9LC0 - chains C and N of the 24 polymer chains in the assembly; structure by electron microscopy, 3.20 A resolution.

Chain C:
Name: 60 kDa protein
Source organism: Enterobacteria phage N4
Reference sequence: A0MZE8 (A0MZE8_BPN4); numbering as in UniProt (aligned over 1-556)
Chain sequence (556 residues; row label = number of the first residue in the row):
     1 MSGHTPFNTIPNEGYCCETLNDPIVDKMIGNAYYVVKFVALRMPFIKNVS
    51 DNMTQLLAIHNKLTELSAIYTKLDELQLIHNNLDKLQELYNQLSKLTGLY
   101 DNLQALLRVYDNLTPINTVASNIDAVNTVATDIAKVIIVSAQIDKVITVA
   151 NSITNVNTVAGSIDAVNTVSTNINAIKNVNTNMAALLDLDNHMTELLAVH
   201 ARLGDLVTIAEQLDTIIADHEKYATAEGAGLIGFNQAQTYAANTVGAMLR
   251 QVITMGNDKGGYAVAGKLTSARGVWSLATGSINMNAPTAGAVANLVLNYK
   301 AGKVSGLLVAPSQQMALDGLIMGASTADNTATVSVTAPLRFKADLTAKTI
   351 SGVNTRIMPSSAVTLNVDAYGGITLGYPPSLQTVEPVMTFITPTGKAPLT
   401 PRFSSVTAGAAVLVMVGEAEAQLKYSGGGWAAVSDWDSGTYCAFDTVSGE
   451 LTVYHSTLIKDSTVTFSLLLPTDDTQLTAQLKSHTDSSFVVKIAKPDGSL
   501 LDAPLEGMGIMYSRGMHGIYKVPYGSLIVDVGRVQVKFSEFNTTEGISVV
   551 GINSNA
Not modelled in the structure: 1, 90-556

Chain N:
Name: Non-contractile tail sheath
Source organism: Enterobacteria phage N4
Reference sequence: A0MZE7 (NCTSP_BPN4); numbering as in UniProt (aligned over 1-1382)
Chain sequence (1382 residues; numbered 1 to 1382; the number before each row is that of its first residue):
     1 MSIEDYLKGKNCLASPNYDPDDQHSSWREDLPQFKKDREHLTLVNTRRNR
    51 TYNTKLNRFDPEYWVVDYNALMVATIIPYGSKSFKVPCQWRTNKDFLGVR
   101 WMTEDTFDHHLYRYETDPNYLGLILAFRHNPDEPDKFTVTIQTPEKAYTY
   151 RLAPYGFNNKTRRWECLDTKYGTKRTYQADIFVATDEDIPESEMTEVYGT
   201 KDYIFILDFADLRTGVAFNGVTINPRNITMISFDCTEAHHGLGKDAYIAA
   251 MYNNDDGATFQMEIGGIHTNAALAAGDKLQCIWRYLDVNGNAQAAENEFE
   301 VVSYEGFGTSNFSVKCKGMLPGKFIGCDAFYGKYLQTDGPIKQVDSVKWF
   351 TNLTVSGSGRKQLGQRKYPQVVMGMGMTSGFDDGYNLTPERQVKMAYGLG
   401 YRDWWTTYIGMSHYWKGLTAFQDKETGELITEQTVLDYPILFAGESQVAI
   451 HFMSGAYPDRGYDVFQKYMTETWGINYAGVHPINGTTGSTAVDRACAVNP
   501 NSEVFDPTQSSGAGGLWWWDLEADKPGPALLHCVGQVGKLKPKAIIWGQG
   551 DQDATALAYPGDRNPAPSLTRTKQATKKVFEYLRSLYGQIPIFIQELSYA
   601 WGITNTDAPNVPIRTGLPSFLAARRNTWGDIEFRWKSYGLDPALAQYRIE
   651 IYNPSNLNQILHSFVVSGTQEANGYVYADFTVEDWIPVMMEAVGSPNPWE
   701 FMKWRVVCLYQEREIPSAPWSDNIPLDNAGLVKKTILVGINQFGGGHFTD
   751 MSDPTATTANGAIGRKDKVSASTLRLTFAEKAGLRPIQVMPVNVAADSAG
   801 MTVGTHKWWNTSSNSPGDALLAINDMVKGLGVKPDYFIEANPWETMYMKD
   851 VNSSTWPALMTAFESSNKAMLAWMRTNWGNPNLEIWFQGATTVWFGVAPP
   901 NDLNSEATVTVRDKQIQMATANIGFKLGSFVPGSNLYTAYRNVESSWIYY
   951 TVEAFHATAIELGEALALNINRATNPPDWSYLRPPANLQGRKLATRDIKM
  1001 TWDNRAGITHWKYANRHVTTGAEISSGILTSPEYVFTLNDQQNAYNGDTL
  1051 NMSFSVSEYAADSGAVGASSSFVGVVQNGSYMQTPTQLKAAKQLNGDIIF
  1101 TWVGRPSWQHFWVVNTSVNDSKTVIFSKEWSSESLTWTVAEQNEFYGLEE
  1151 GGATHVIFMVSEYDPSNGLVSIGAQVTGQAEQPSNPMNPVAGLYAVFTGD
  1201 PGNSNIKIMWDKPSVGGRDVRIRNMHVTSSATISDQFVSDNNLVFTREEQ
  1251 VAAYGFTASSVSVRAQEHDIESGALGLTTEYVAVPETAGTVGQGFAKKDS
  1301 VGNCTMSWEVGDAVQWQVEILNAENSTVVKTEIVVAPTITWMAEEITAEY
  1351 GYLTDHMVWRVRPYRADGASNVAKQFDMTATL
Not modelled in the structure: 1, 1192-1382

Interface between chain C and chain N:
Residue-residue contacts (12; chain C residue first):
  D26(C) with S25(N); S26(N), hydrogen bond
  M28(C) with Q23(N)
  G30(C) with Q23(N); H24(N)
  N31(C) with Y18(N); D22(N); H24(N), hydrogen bond (backbone-backbone)
  A32(C) with Y18(N), hydrophobic; Q23(N)
  Y34(C) with L13(N)
  V35(C) with Y18(N), hydrophobic
Interface residues without a listed pair, chain C (10 interface residues in all): K27, I29, F38
Interface residues without a listed pair, chain N (10 interface residues in all): A14, S15, P16

In short:
Chain C and chain N each contribute 10 residues to their interface, with 2 hydrogen bonds. Among the polar
pairs are D26(C)-S26(N) and N31(C)-H24(N).
Here chain C is 60 kDa protein and chain N is Non-contractile tail sheath, both from Enterobacteria phage N4.
Entry 9LC0 (tail complex of mature phage N4) was determined by electron microscopy together with 9LBZ, 9LC1
and 9LD7 from the same study.
